PDB entry 6J5T | electron microscopy, 3.40 A resolution | chains D and E of the 15 polymer chains in the assembly

Chain D:
Molecule: Probable serine/threonine-protein kinase PBL2
Organism: Arabidopsis thaliana
Notes: EC 2.7.11.1
Amino-acid sequence (426 residues; each row starts with the number of its first residue; note: 2 numbers in that range are skipped by the numbering (no residue carries them; nothing is unmodelled there)):
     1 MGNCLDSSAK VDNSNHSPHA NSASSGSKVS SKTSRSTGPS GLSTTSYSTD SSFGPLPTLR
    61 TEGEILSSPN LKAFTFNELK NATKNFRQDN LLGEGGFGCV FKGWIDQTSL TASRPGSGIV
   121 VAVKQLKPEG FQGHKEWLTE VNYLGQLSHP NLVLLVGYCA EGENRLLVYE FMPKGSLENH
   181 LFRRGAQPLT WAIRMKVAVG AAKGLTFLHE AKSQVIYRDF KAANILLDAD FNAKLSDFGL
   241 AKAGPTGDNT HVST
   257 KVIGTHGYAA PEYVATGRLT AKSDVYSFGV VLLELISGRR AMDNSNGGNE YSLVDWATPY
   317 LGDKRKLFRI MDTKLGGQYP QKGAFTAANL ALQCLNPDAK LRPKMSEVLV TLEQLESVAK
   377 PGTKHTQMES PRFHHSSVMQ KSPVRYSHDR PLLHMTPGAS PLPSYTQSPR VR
Not modelled in the structure: 1-134, 239-249, 296-322, 370-428
Covalently attached groups: uridine-5'-monophosphate (U5P) linked to S253, T254
Small-molecule neighbours: uridine-5'-monophosphate (U5P): T250, H251, V252

Chain E:
Molecule: Protein kinase superfamily protein
Organism: Arabidopsis thaliana
Reference sequence: Q9SVY5 (Q9SVY5_ARATH); residue numbers follow UniProt; this construct covers 1-351
Amino-acid sequence (351 residues; numbered 1 to 351; the number before each row is that of its first residue):
     1 MKKQYLKSGS GTRKEKDKAK RWFLDNGSIF LRELVADCNG KSIPIRSFSP EQILKATNNF
    61 DSSCFVSQDV YYKWYRGEIE DRSYMIKRFS EDEITGKRHR VKEVYNDIVL SARMSNHSNF
   121 LQLLGCCLEF PFPVLVFEFA EHGAMNQRGG VIVNGEESLL PWSVRLKIGK EIANAVTYLH
   181 TAFPKIIIHR DVKPMHVFLD KNWTAKLSDL SFSISLPEGK SRIEAEWVLG TFGYIDPLYH
   241 KTCFVTEYTD VYSFGICLLV IITGKPAIMT ISDGDLQGIL SLVRELCENG KLDEVIDPRL
   301 MKDITSGQRL QVEACVVLAL RCCKERDEDR PKMIQVAKEL KQIEASLKNS S
Not modelled in the structure: 1-16, 155-158, 348-351
Small-molecule neighbours:
  - uridine-5'-monophosphate (U5P), molecule 1: D69, V70, K193, F212, G230, T231
  - uridine-5'-monophosphate (U5P), molecule 2: Y71, H99, R100, W227
Curated features (UniProtKB/Swiss-Prot):
  - active site: D191 (Proton acceptor)
  - binding site (ATP): V66 to W74, K87
  - natural variant: S211 (S211F: In strain: cv. Kas-1, cv. Kon and 1 more)
  - mutagenesis: G27 (G27A: Impaired interaction with RPP13L4/ZAR1 and reduced ability to mediate cell death as well as an increased sensitivity to the pathogenic biotrophic bacteria Xanthomonas campestris pv ...), L31 (L31E: Impaired interaction with RPP13L4/ZAR1 and reduced ability to mediate cell death), V35 (V35E: Impaired interaction with RPP13L4/ZAR1 and reduced ability to mediate cell death as well as an increased sensitivity to the pathogenic biotrophic bacteria Xanthomonas campestris pv ...), Q68 (Q68Y: Reduced interaction with uridylylated PBL2 and reduced ability to mediate cell death), D69 (D69Y: Abolished interaction with uridylylated PBL2 and abolished ability to mediate cell death as well as an increased sensitivity to the pathogenic biotrophic bacteria Xanthomonas campestris pv ...), V70 (V70Y: Reduced interaction with uridylylated PBL2 and reduced ability to mediate cell death), L179 (L179F: Impaired interaction in the presence of the Xanthomonas campestris effector XopAC/AvrAC, but normal interaction with RPP13L4/ZAR1), T231 (T231Y: Abolished interaction with uridylylated PBL2 and abolished ability to mediate cell death as well as an increased sensitivity to the pathogenic biotrophic bacteria Xanthomonas campestris pv ...), F232 (F232A: Abolished interaction with uridylylated PBL2 and abolished ability to mediate cell death as well as an increased sensitivity to the pathogenic biotrophic bacteria Xanthomonas campestris pv ...), G233 (G233A: Reduced interaction with uridylylated PBL2 and reduced ability to mediate cell death), I235 (I235E: Abolished interaction with uridylylated PBL2 and abolished ability to mediate cell death), H240 (H240E: Abolished interaction with uridylylated PBL2 and abolished ability to mediate cell death as well as an increased sensitivity to the pathogenic biotrophic bacteria Xanthomonas campestris pv ...)

How chain D and chain E interact:
Pairs across the interface (38; chain D residue first):
  H251(D) - F232(E)
  H251(D) - I268(E)
  S253(D) - L229(E)
  S253(D) - G230(E)  hydrogen bond (backbone-backbone)
  T254(D) - W227(E)
  T254(D) - V228(E)
  T254(D) - L229(E)
  K257(D) - V228(E)  hydrogen bond (backbone-backbone)
  K257(D) - L229(E)
  K257(D) - G230(E)
  K257(D) - T231(E)
  K257(D) - F232(E)
  K257(D) - I235(E)
  I259(D) - H240(E)  hydrogen bond (backbone-side chain)
  G260(D) - H240(E)  hydrogen bond (backbone-side chain)
  T261(D) - H240(E)
  T261(D) - K241(E)
  T261(D) - T242(E)
  H262(D) - H240(E)
  H262(D) - K241(E)
  G263(D) - K241(E)
  A265(D) - H240(E)
  E268(D) - L276(E)
  Y269(D) - F232(E)
  V270(D) - F232(E)
  V270(D) - G233(E)  hydrogen bond (backbone-backbone)
  V270(D) - I235(E)  hydrophobic
  V270(D) - P237(E)  hydrophobic
  A271(D) - G233(E)
  A271(D) - I268(E)
  T272(D) - F232(E)
  T272(D) - I268(E)
  T272(D) - D275(E)
  T272(D) - G278(E)
  G273(D) - F232(E)
  R274(D) - G274(E)
  R274(D) - L276(E)
  K356(D) - L276(E)
Also at the interface, not in a pair above, chain D (19 interface residues in all): V252
Also at the interface, not in a pair above, chain E (21 interface residues in all): V70, F212, C243, Q277

Summary:
19 residues of chain D face 21 of chain E across their interface, with 5 hydrogen bonds. Polar pairs include
I259(D)-H240(E), G260(D)-H240(E) and S253(D)-G230(E). Bound to chain E: uridine-5'-monophosphate.
Uridine-5'-monophosphate is covalently linked to S253(D) and T254(D).
Chain D is Probable serine/threonine-protein kinase PBL2 and chain E is Protein kinase superfamily protein,
both from Arabidopsis thaliana; the structure, Reconstitution and structure of a plant NLR resistosome
conferring immunity, was determined by electron microscopy, deposited together with 6J6I.
